3OB0 - chains L and M; structure by X-ray diffraction, 2.85 A resolution.

Chain L:
Molecule: Fab 2G12, light chain
Source organism: Homo sapiens
Notes: fragment: Fab; antibody fragment or engineered binder
Chain sequence (213 residues; row label = number of the first residue in the row):
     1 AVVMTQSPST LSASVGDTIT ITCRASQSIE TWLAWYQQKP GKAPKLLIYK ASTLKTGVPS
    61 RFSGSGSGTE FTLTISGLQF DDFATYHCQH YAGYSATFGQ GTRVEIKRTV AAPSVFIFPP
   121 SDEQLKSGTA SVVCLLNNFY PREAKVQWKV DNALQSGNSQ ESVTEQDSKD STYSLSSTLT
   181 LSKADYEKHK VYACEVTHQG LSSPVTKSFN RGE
Not modelled in the structure: 213
Disulfide bonds: Cys-23/Cys-88, Cys-134/Cys-194

Chain M:
Molecule: Fab 2G12, heavy chain
Source organism: Homo sapiens
Notes: antibody fragment or engineered binder
Chain sequence (224 residues; numbered 1 to 228 plus 10 insertion-coded residues; 14 numbers in that range are skipped by the numbering (no residue carries them; nothing is unmodelled there); the number before each row is that of its first residue; a row labelled like 82A-82C holds insertion residues (82A, then the next letters in order)):
     1 EVQLVESGGG LVKAGGSLIL SCGVSNFRIS AHTMNWVRRV PGGGLEWVAS IS
   52A T
    53 SSTYRDYADA VKGRFTVSRD DLEDFVYLQM
82A-82C HKM
    83 RVEDTAIYYC ARKGSDRL
100A-100F SDNDPF
   101 DAWGPGTVVT VSPASTKGPS VFPLAPS
   130 SKSTSGGTAA LGCLVKDYFP EPVTV
   156 SW
   162 NSGALTSG
   171 VHTFPAVLQS
   182 SGLYSLSSVV TVPSSSLGT
   203 Q
   205 TYICNVNHKP SNTKVDKK
   225 VEPK
Not modelled in the structure: 130-134
Disulfide bonds: Cys-22/Cys-92, Cys-142/Cys-208

How chain L and chain M interact:
Pairs across the interface (36):
  Phe-116(L) with Ala-139(M), hydrophobic
  Phe-118(L) with Leu-124(M); Ala-125(M); Ala-139(M)
  Ser-121(L) with Phe-122(M); Pro-123(M)
  Glu-123(L) with Val-121(M); Phe-122(M); Lys-221(M), salt bridge
  Gln-124(L) with Phe-122(M); Lys-145(M)
  Thr-129(L) with Lys-145(M)
  Ser-131(L) with Leu-143(M); Lys-145(M)
  Val-133(L) with Leu-124(M), hydrophobic
  Leu-135(L) with Ala-139(M), hydrophobic; Phe-174(M), hydrophobic; Val-190(M), hydrophobic
  Asn-137(L) with His-172(M); Thr-192(M)
  Asn-138(L) with His-172(M), hydrogen bond
  Gln-160(L) with Val-177(M); Leu-178(M), hydrogen bond (side chain-backbone); Gln-179(M)
  Glu-161(L) with Val-177(M)
  Ser-162(L) with Phe-174(M); Pro-175(M), hydrogen bond (side chain-backbone); Val-177(M)
  Val-163(L) with Pro-175(M)
  Thr-164(L) with Phe-174(M)
  Ser-174(L) with His-172(M), hydrogen bond; Phe-174(M)
  Leu-175(L) with Phe-174(M)
  Ser-176(L) with Phe-174(M); Ser-188(M), hydrogen bond
  Thr-180(L) with Lys-145(M)
Other interface residues (no listed pair), chain L (22 interface residues in all): Asp-167, Lys-169
Other interface residues (no listed pair), chain M (23 interface residues in all): Pro-126, Ala-138, Leu-140, Ser-168, Thr-173

Summary:
Chain L and chain M form an interface of 22 and 23 residues respectively; the contacts include 5 hydrogen
bonds and 1 salt bridge. Polar pairs include Glu-123(L)/Lys-221(M), Asn-138(L)/His-172(M) and
Gln-160(L)/Leu-178(M).
Chain L is Fab 2G12, light chain and chain M is Fab 2G12, heavy chain, both from Homo sapiens; the structure,
A non-self sugar mimic of the HIV glycan shield shows enhanced antigenicity, was determined by X-ray
diffraction (same publication as 3OAY and 3OAZ).
